PDB entry 7O54 | X-ray diffraction, 1.63 A resolution | chains A and B

# Chain A
Molecule: Carboxysome assembly protein CcmM
Source organism: Synechococcus elongatus (strain PCC 7942 / FACHB-805)
UniProt: Q03513 (CCMM_SYNE7); residue numbers follow UniProt; this construct covers 1-181
Chain sequence (181 residues; numbered 1 to 181; the number before each row is that of its first residue):
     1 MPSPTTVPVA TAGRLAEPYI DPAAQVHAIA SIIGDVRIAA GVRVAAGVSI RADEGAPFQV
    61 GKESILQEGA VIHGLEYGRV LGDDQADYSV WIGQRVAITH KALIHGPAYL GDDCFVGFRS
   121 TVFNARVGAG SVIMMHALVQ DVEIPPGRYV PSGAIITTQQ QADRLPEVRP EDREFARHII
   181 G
Disordered / not traced: 1-15, 181
Bound ions: Ni2+: His73, His100, His105
Reported in the primary citation:
  - self-association interface (contacts with another copy of this molecule); pairs are residue here / residue on that copy: Arg164-Asp172 (salt bridge)
  - mutagenesis - R164D, D172K: decreased binding to homodemixing of M58
  - mutagenesis - R164D, D172K: unchanged binding to CcaA
  - mutagenesis - R37D, R79D: increased binding to M58 homodemixing
  - mutagenesis - E17K, D35K, E76K: decreased binding to SSUL modules

# Chain B
Molecule: Carbonic anhydrase
Source organism: Synechococcus elongatus (strain PCC 7942 / FACHB-805)
Notes: EC 4.2.1.1
UniProt: P27134 (CYNT_SYNE7); numbering as in UniProt (aligned over 256-272)
Chain sequence (17 residues; row label = number of the first residue in the row):
   256 GWLAPEQQQR IYRGNAS
Disordered / not traced: 271-272

# Chain A / chain B interface
Contacting residue pairs - 30 pairs, chain A then chain B:
  Leu75(A) with Trp257(B), hydrophobic
  Arg79(A) with Tyr267(B)
  Val80(A) with Ile266(B); Tyr267(B)
  Leu81(A) with Tyr267(B), hydrogen bond (backbone-backbone); Arg268(B)
  Asp87(A) with Tyr267(B), hydrogen bond
  Phe123(A) with Trp257(B), hydrophobic
  Asn124(A) with Trp257(B); Leu258(B); Gln263(B), hydrogen bond; Ile266(B)
  Ala125(A) with Ile266(B)
  Arg126(A) with Arg265(B); Ile266(B), hydrogen bond (side chain-backbone); Tyr267(B), hydrogen bond (side chain-backbone); Arg268(B); Gly269(B)
  Asp141(A) with Trp257(B), hydrogen bond; Leu258(B); Gln262(B), hydrogen bond (backbone-side chain); Ile266(B)
  Val142(A) with Gln262(B); Ile266(B)
  Glu143(A) with Arg265(B), salt bridge; Gly269(B); Asn270(B), hydrogen bond (side chain-backbone)
  Gln159(A) with Gln262(B), hydrogen bond; Arg265(B)
  Asp163(A) with Arg265(B), salt bridge
Interface residues without a listed pair, chain A (15 interface residues in all): Gln140
The authors on this interface:
  - pairs named by the authors: Leu81(A)-Tyr267(B) (hydrophobic contact), Phe123(A)-Trp257(B) (pi stacking), Asn124(A)-Gln263(B) (hydrogen bond), Arg126(A)-Ile266(B) (hydrogen bond), Arg126(A)-Tyr267(B) (hydrogen bond), Asp141(A)-Gln262(B) (backbone contact), Glu143(A)-Arg265(B) (salt bridge), Gln159(A)-Gln262(B) (hydrogen bond), Asp163(A)-Arg265(B) (salt bridge)
  - hot spots on chain B (mutagenesis) - W257A: decreased binding to M58
  - hot spots on chain B (mutagenesis) - R265D: abolished binding to M58
  - hot spots on chain B (mutagenesis) - W257A: abolished binding to trimeric gammaCAL

# Summary
The interface between chain A and chain B involves 15 residues on one side and 10 on the other, with 9
hydrogen bonds and 2 salt bridges. Polar contacts include Glu143(A)-Arg265(B), Asp163(A)-Arg265(B) and
Asp87(A)-Tyr267(B). The paper describes a hydrophobic contact between Leu81(A) and Tyr267(B); pi stacking
between Phe123(A) and Trp257(B); hydrogen bonds between Asn124(A) and Gln263(B), Arg126(A) and Ile266(B) and
Arg126(A) and Tyr267(B) among others. From the paper: E17K, D35K and E76K of chain A reduce binding to SSUL
modules; a self-association interface involving Arg164(A) and Asp172(A); 9 substitutions were tested in all.
Chain A is Carboxysome assembly protein CcmM and chain B is Carbonic anhydrase, both from Synechococcus
elongatus (strain PCC 7942 / FACHB-805); the structure, Crystal structure of the carbonic anhydrase-like
domain of CcmM in complex with the C-terminal 17 residues ..., was determined by X-ray diffraction, deposited
together with 7O4Z.
